Entry 6Y4M (X-ray diffraction, 3.34 A resolution); this record covers chains B and E of the 6 polymer chains in the assembly.

== Chain B ==
Molecule: Tubulin beta chain
Organism: Sus scrofa
UniProtKB: P02554 (TBB_PIG); residue numbers follow UniProt; this construct covers 1-445
Chain sequence (445 residues; each row starts with the number of its first residue):
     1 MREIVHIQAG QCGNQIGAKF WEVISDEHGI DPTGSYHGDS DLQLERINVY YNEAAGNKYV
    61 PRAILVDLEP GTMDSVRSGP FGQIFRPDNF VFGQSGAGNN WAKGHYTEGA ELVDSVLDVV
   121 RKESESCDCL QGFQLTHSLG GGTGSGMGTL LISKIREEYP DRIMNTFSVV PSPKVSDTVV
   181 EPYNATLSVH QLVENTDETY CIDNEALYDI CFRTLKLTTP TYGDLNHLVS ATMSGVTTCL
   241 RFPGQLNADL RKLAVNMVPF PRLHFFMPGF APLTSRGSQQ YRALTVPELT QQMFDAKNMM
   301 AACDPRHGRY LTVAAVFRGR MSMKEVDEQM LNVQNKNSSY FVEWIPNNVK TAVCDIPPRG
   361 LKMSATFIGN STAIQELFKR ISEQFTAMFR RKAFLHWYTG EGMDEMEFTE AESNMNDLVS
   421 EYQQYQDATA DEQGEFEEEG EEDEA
Unresolved in the structure: 432-445
Ligand contacts:
  - GDP (guanosine-5'-diphosphate): Gly10, Gln11, Cys12, Gln15, Ile16, Asn99, Ser138, Gly140, Gly141, Gly142, Thr143, Gly144, Ser145, Val169, Pro171, Val175, Ser176, Glu181, Asn204, Leu207, Tyr222, Leu225, Asn226
  - (2R)-1-methylpiperidine-2-carboxylic acid / O9H / OH5 / valine: Gln11, Gln15, Pro173, Lys174, Val175, Ser176, Asp177, Tyr208, Thr219, Pro220, Thr221, Tyr222, Gly223, Leu225, Asn226, Arg276
Curated features (UniProtKB/Swiss-Prot):
  - motif: Met1 to Ile4 (MREI motif)
  - binding site (GTP): Gln11, Glu69, Ser138, Gly142, Thr143, Gly144, Asn204, Asn226
  - binding site (Mg(2+)): Glu69
  - modified residue: Ser40 (Phosphoserine), Lys58 (N6-acetyllysine), Ser172 (Phosphoserine), Thr285 (Phosphothreonine), Thr290 (Phosphothreonine), Arg318 (Omega-N-methylarginine), Glu438 (5-glutamyl polyglutamate)
  - cross-link (Glycyl lysine isopeptide (Lys-Gly)): Lys58 (interchain with G-Cter in ubiquitin), Lys324 (interchain with G-Cter in ubiquitin)
  - natural variant: His37 (H37V: In 2nd form), Asn48 (N48S: In 2nd form), Ala55 to Asn57 (sequence variant, change not given here; In 2nd form), Ser275 (S275A: In 2nd form)

== Chain E ==
Molecule: Stathmin-4
Organism: Rattus norvegicus
UniProtKB: P63043 (STMN4_RAT); numbering as in UniProt (aligned over 49-189)
Chain sequence (143 residues; numbered 47 to 189; the number before each row is that of its first residue):
    47 MADMEVIELN KCTSGQSFEV ILKPPSFDGV PEFNASLPRR RDPSLEEIQK KLEAAEERRK
   107 YQEAELLKHL AEKREHEREV IQKAIEENNN FIKMAKEKLA QKMESNKENR EAHLAAMLER
   167 LQEKDKHAEE VRKNKELKEE ASR
Unresolved in the structure: 47-49, 73-87, 188-189
Construct notes: expression tag (47-48)
Curated features (UniProtKB/Swiss-Prot):
  - modified residue: Ser90 (Phosphoserine)

== How chain B and chain E interact ==
Residue-residue contacts (29):
  His105(B) - Glu123(E)  salt bridge
  Tyr106(B) - His122(E)  hydrogen bond
  Tyr106(B) - Glu123(E)
  Tyr106(B) - Val126(E)  hydrophobic
  Tyr106(B) - Ile127(E)
  Thr107(B) - Ile127(E)
  Leu150(B) - Glu123(E)
  Ser153(B) - Leu116(E)
  Ser153(B) - Lys119(E)
  Ser153(B) - Arg120(E)  hydrogen bond
  Lys154(B) - Arg120(E)
  Lys154(B) - Glu123(E)  salt bridge
  Arg156(B) - Leu112(E)
  Glu157(B) - Leu113(E)
  Glu157(B) - Leu116(E)
  Glu157(B) - Arg120(E)  salt bridge
  Pro160(B) - Glu109(E)
  Pro160(B) - Leu112(E)  hydrophobic
  Gln191(B) - Lys119(E)
  Asn195(B) - Lys119(E)
  Thr399(B) - Glu133(E)
  Glu401(B) - Val126(E)
  Glu401(B) - Ala130(E)
  Gly402(B) - Val126(E)
  Gly402(B) - Lys129(E)
  Gly402(B) - Ala130(E)
  Met403(B) - Lys129(E)
  Glu407(B) - His122(E)  salt bridge
  Glu407(B) - Val126(E)
Other interface residues (no listed pair), chain B (18 interface residues in all): Gly400, Asp404
Other interface residues (no listed pair), chain E (14 interface residues in all): Ala117

== Overview ==
18 residues of chain B face 14 of chain E across their interface, with 2 hydrogen bonds and 4 salt bridges.
Polar contacts include His105(B)-Glu123(E), Lys154(B)-Glu123(E) and Glu157(B)-Arg120(E). Chain B binds GDP and
(2R)-1-methylpiperidine-2-carboxylic acid / O9H / OH5 / valine.
Here chain B is Tubulin beta chain (Sus scrofa) and chain E is Stathmin-4 (Rattus norvegicus). Entry 6Y4M
(Structure of Tubulin Tyrosine Ligase in Complex with Tb111) was determined by X-ray diffraction (same
publication as 6Y4N).
